PDB entry 6SPW | X-ray diffraction, 1.60 A resolution | chains A and B of the 4 polymer chains in the assembly

[Chain A]
Molecule: Casein kinase II subunit alpha
Organism: Homo sapiens
Notes: EC 2.7.11.1
UniProtKB: P68400 (CSK21_HUMAN); numbering as in UniProt (aligned over 1-391)
Amino-acid sequence (391 residues; each row starts with the number of its first residue):
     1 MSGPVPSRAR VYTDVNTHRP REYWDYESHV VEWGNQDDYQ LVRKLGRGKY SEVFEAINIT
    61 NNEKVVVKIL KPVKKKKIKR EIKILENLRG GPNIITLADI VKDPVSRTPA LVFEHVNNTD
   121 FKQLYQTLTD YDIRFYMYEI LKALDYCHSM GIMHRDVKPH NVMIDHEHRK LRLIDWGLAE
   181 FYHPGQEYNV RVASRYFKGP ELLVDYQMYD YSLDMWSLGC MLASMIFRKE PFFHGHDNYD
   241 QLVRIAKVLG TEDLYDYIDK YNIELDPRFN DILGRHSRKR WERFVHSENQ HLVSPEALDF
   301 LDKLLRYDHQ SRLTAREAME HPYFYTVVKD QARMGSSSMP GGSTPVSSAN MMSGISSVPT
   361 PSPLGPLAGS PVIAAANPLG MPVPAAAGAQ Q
Disordered / not traced: 1-2, 330-391
Swiss-Prot annotation at these positions:
  - region: Gln36 to Leu41 (Interaction with beta subunit)
  - active site: Asp156 (Proton acceptor)
  - binding site (ATP): Leu45 to Val53, Lys68
  - modified residue: Thr344 (Phosphothreonine), Thr360 (Phosphothreonine), Ser362 (Phosphoserine), Ser370 (Phosphoserine)
  - natural variant: Arg47 (R47Q: In OCNDS), Tyr50 (Y50S: In OCNDS), Asp175 (D175G: In OCNDS), Lys198 (K198R: In OCNDS)
Ion coordination: Na+: Trp33, Thr326
Ligand contacts:
  - A0Z (8-[4,5,6,7-tetrakis(iodanyl)benzimidazol-1-yl]octanoic acid), molecule 1: Gln36, Tyr39, Gln40, Leu41, Lys44, Glu52, Phe54, Val67, Ile69, Val101, Asp103, Thr108, Ala110
  - A0Z, molecule 2: Leu45, Arg47, Gly48, Lys49, Val53, Val66, Lys68, Ile95, Phe113, Glu114, Val116, Lys158, Met163, Ile174, Asp175
  - A0Z, molecule 3: Asp237, Tyr239, Asp240, Val243, Arg244, Asp266, Arg268, Phe269, Ile272

[Chain B]
Molecule: ARC3140
Amino-acid sequence (7 residues; each row starts with the number of its first residue):
     2 DDDDDDK
Modified residues: Asp2 (D-aspartic acid; DAS)
Covalently attached groups: 8-[4,5,6,7-tetrakis(iodanyl)benzimidazol-1-yl]octanoic acid (A0Z) linked to Asp2

[How chain A and chain B interact]
Pairs across the interface (30; chain A residue first):
  Tyr50(A) with Asp5(B)
  Lys77(A) with Asp5(B), hydrogen bond (side chain-backbone); Asp6(B)
  Arg80(A) with Asp6(B), salt bridge; Asp7(B)
  Arg155(A) with Asp7(B), salt bridge
  Asp156(A) with Asp2(B)
  Lys158(A) with Asp2(B)
  Gly177(A) with Asp5(B)
  Leu178(A) with Asp2(B); Asp5(B); Asp6(B)
  Glu180(A) with Asp7(B)
  Glu187(A) with Lys8(B), hydrogen bond (backbone-side chain)
  Tyr188(A) with Asp7(B)
  Asn189(A) with Asp6(B); Asp7(B), hydrogen bond (backbone-side chain); Lys8(B)
  Arg191(A) with Asp4(B); Asp6(B)
  Val192(A) with Asp4(B); Asp6(B)
  Ala193(A) with Asp2(B); Asp3(B); Asp4(B)
  Ser194(A) with Asp2(B); Asp3(B)
  Arg195(A) with Asp3(B), hydrogen bond (backbone-side chain)
  Lys198(A) with Asp4(B), salt bridge
  Gln207(A) with Lys8(B), hydrogen bond
Interface residues without a listed pair, chain A (21 interface residues in all): Lys49, Tyr209

[Overview]
The interface between chain A and chain B involves 21 residues on one side and 7 on the other, with 5 hydrogen
bonds and 3 salt bridges. Among the polar pairs are Arg80(A)-Asp6(B), Arg155(A)-Asp7(B) and Lys198(A)-Asp4(B).
Ligands of chain A: 3 copies of compound A0Z.
Chain A is Casein kinase II subunit alpha (Homo sapiens) and chain B is ARC3140; the structure, Structure of
protein kinase CK2 catalytic subunit with the CK2beta-competitive bisubstrate inhibitor ARC3140, was
determined by X-ray diffraction together with 6SPX from the same study.
